Entry 6B7A (X-ray diffraction, 1.99 A resolution); this record covers chains A and B.

[Chain A (and B)]
Protein: Phosphopantetheine adenylyltransferase
From: Escherichia coli (strain K12)
Notes: EC 2.7.7.3; chain B of this document is another copy of the same molecule, construct and numbering; everything in this record applies to it too
UniProt: P0A6I6 (COAD_ECOLI); numbering as in UniProt (aligned over 1-159)
Sequence (167 residues; row label = number of the first residue in the row):
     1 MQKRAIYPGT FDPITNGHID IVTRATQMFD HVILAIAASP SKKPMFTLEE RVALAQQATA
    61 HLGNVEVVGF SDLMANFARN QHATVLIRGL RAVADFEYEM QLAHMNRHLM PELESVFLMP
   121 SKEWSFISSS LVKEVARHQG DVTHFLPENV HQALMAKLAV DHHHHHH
Not modelled in the structure: 1, 161-167
Differences from the reference sequence: expression tag (160-167)
UniProt features mapped onto this chain:
  - binding site (ATP): Y7 to F11, H18, G89 to R91, E99, W124 to S130
  - binding site (substrate): T10, K42, M74, R88
  - site: H18 (Transition state stabilizer)
Residues lining bound ligands: 2-methyl-1H-benzimidazol-7-ol (CWM): D72, L73, M74, A75, L102, M105, N106, L109, L131, E134, V135, H138

[Chain A / chain B interface]
Pairs across the interface (53):
  K3(A) - Q27(B)  hydrogen bond (side chain-backbone)
  K3(A) - M28(B)
  R24(A) - R107(B)
  R24(A) - E114(B)  salt bridge
  Q27(A) - K3(B)  hydrogen bond (backbone-side chain)
  M28(A) - K3(B)
  M28(A) - F29(B)  hydrophobic
  M28(A) - E114(B)
  M28(A) - V116(B)  hydrophobic
  F29(A) - M28(B)  hydrophobic
  V85(A) - M28(B)  hydrophobic
  L90(A) - L90(B)  hydrophobic
  L90(A) - F96(B)  hydrophobic
  L90(A) - M100(B)
  R91(A) - M100(B)
  A92(A) - F96(B)
  V93(A) - V93(B)  hydrophobic
  V93(A) - F96(B)
  F96(A) - L90(B)  hydrophobic
  F96(A) - R91(B)
  F96(A) - A92(B)
  F96(A) - V93(B)
  F96(A) - F96(B)  hydrophobic
  F96(A) - M119(B)  hydrophobic
  M100(A) - R91(B)
  M100(A) - M119(B)  hydrophobic
  H104(A) - P120(B)
  H104(A) - K122(B)
  H104(A) - S125(B)
  R107(A) - R24(B)
  R107(A) - M119(B)  hydrogen bond (side chain-backbone)
  R107(A) - P120(B)
  R107(A) - S121(B)
  E114(A) - R24(B)  salt bridge
  E114(A) - M28(B)
  S115(A) - L118(B)
  V116(A) - M28(B)  hydrophobic
  V116(A) - F117(B)
  V116(A) - L118(B)  hydrophobic
  F117(A) - V116(B)
  F117(A) - F117(B)  hydrogen bond (backbone-backbone)
  F117(A) - M119(B)  hydrophobic
  L118(A) - S115(B)
  L118(A) - V116(B)  hydrophobic
  M119(A) - M100(B)  hydrophobic
  M119(A) - A103(B)  hydrophobic
  M119(A) - H104(B)
  M119(A) - R107(B)  hydrogen bond (backbone-side chain)
  M119(A) - F117(B)  hydrophobic
  P120(A) - H104(B)
  P120(A) - R107(B)  hydrogen bond (backbone-side chain)
  S121(A) - R107(B)
  K122(A) - H104(B)
Interface residues without a listed pair, chain A (27 interface residues in all): E97, E99, A103, S125
Interface residues without a listed pair, chain B (27 interface residues in all): V85, E97, E99

[In short]
Chain A and chain B each contribute 27 residues to their interface, with 6 hydrogen bonds and 2 salt bridges.
Among the polar pairs are R24(A)-E114(B), K3(A)-Q27(B) and R107(A)-M119(B). Ligands of chain A:
2-methyl-1H-benzimidazol-7-ol.
Both chains are Phosphopantetheine adenylyltransferase (Escherichia coli (strain K12)). Entry 6B7A (Crystal
structure of E.coli Phosphopantetheine Adenylyltransferase (PPAT/CoaD) in complex with
2-methyl-1H-benzo[d]imidazol-4-ol) was determined by X-ray diffraction, deposited together with 6B7B, 6B7C,
6B7D, 6B7E and 6B7F.
